Entry 3A1Y (X-ray diffraction, 2.13 A resolution); this record covers chains E and F of the 7 polymer chains in the assembly.

# Chain E (and F)
Name: 50S ribosomal protein P1 (L12P)
Source organism: Pyrococcus horikoshii
Notes: fragment: N-terminal domain; chain F of this document is another copy of the same molecule, construct and numbering; everything in this record applies to it too
UniProtKB: O57705 (RL12_PYRHO); numbering as in UniProt (aligned over 1-58)
Chain sequence (58 residues; row label = number of the first residue in the row):
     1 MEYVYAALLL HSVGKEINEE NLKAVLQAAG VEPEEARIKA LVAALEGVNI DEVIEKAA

# How chain E and chain F interact
Pairs across the interface (31):
  Glu-2(E) / Leu-9(F)
  Glu-2(E) / Ser-12(F)
  Glu-2(E) / Val-13(F)
  Tyr-5(E) / Tyr-5(F)
  Tyr-5(E) / Leu-8(F)
  Tyr-5(E) / Leu-9(F)
  Tyr-5(E) / Ser-12(F)
  Leu-8(E) / Tyr-5(F)  hydrophobic
  Leu-9(E) / Glu-2(F)
  Leu-9(E) / Tyr-5(F)  hydrophobic
  Leu-9(E) / Ala-6(F)  hydrophobic
  Leu-9(E) / Val-25(F)  hydrophobic
  Leu-9(E) / Ala-29(F)  hydrophobic
  Leu-10(E) / Ala-29(F)  hydrophobic
  Ser-12(E) / Met-1(F)
  Ser-12(E) / Glu-2(F)
  Val-13(E) / Glu-2(F)
  Val-13(E) / Val-31(F)  hydrophobic
  Lys-15(E) / Ala-29(F)
  Ala-24(E) / Ala-28(F)
  Val-25(E) / Leu-9(F)  hydrophobic
  Val-25(E) / Ala-28(F)  hydrophobic
  Val-25(E) / Ala-29(F)  hydrophobic
  Leu-26(E) / Leu-9(F)  hydrophobic
  Ala-28(E) / Ala-24(F)
  Ala-28(E) / Val-25(F)  hydrophobic
  Ala-28(E) / Ala-28(F)  hydrophobic
  Ala-29(E) / Val-13(F)
  Ala-29(E) / Lys-15(F)
  Ala-29(E) / Val-25(F)  hydrophobic
  Val-31(E) / Val-13(F)  hydrophobic
Interface residues without a listed pair, chain E (15 interface residues in all): Ala-6
Interface residues without a listed pair, chain F (17 interface residues in all): Leu-10, Leu-26, Gly-30

# Overview
15 residues of chain E and 17 residues of chain F are in contact.
Chain E and chain F are both 50S ribosomal protein P1 (L12P) (Pyrococcus horikoshii); the structure, The
structure of archaeal ribosomal stalk P1/P0 complex, was determined by X-ray diffraction.
